PDB entry 5JS9 | X-ray diffraction, 6.92 A resolution (low resolution: residue-level contacts below are approximate; hydrogen-bond / salt-bridge calls are withheld) | chains E and F of the 6 polymer chains in the assembly

# Chain E
Name: broadly neutralizing antibody 8ANC195 heavy chain
From: Homo sapiens
Notes: antibody fragment or engineered binder
Sequence (238 residues; row label = number of the first residue in the row):
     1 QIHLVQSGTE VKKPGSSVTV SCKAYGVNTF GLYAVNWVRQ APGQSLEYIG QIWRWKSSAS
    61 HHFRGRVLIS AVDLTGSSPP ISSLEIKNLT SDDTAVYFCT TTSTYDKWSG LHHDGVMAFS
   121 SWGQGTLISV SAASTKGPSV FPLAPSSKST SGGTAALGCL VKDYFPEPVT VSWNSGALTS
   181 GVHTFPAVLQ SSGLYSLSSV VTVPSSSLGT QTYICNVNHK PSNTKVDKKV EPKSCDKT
Unresolved in the structure: 148-152, 206-209, 234-238
Disulfides: Cys22-Cys99, Cys159-Cys215

# Chain F
Name: broadly neutralizing antibody 8ANC195 light chain
From: Homo sapiens
Notes: antibody fragment or engineered binder
Sequence (215 residues; each row starts with the number of its first residue):
     1 DIQMTQSPST LSASIGDTVR ISCRASQSIT
   30A G
    31 NWVAWYQQRP GKAPRLLIYR GAALLGGVPS RFSGSAAGTD FTLTIGNLQA EDFGTFYCQQ
    91 YDTYPGTFGQ GTKVEVKRTV AAPSVFIFPP SDEQLKSGTA SVVCLLNNFY PREAKVQWKV
   151 DNALQSGNSQ ESVTEQDSKD STYSLSSTLT LSKADYEKHK VYACEVTHQG LSSPVTKSFN
   211 RGEC
Unresolved in the structure: 212-214
Disulfides: Cys23-Cys88, Cys134-Cys194

# Interface between chain E and chain F
Contacting residue pairs (74):
  Gln40(E) - Gln38(F)
  Gln40(E) - Tyr87(F)
  Gln44(E) - Tyr87(F)
  Ser45(E) - Tyr87(F)
  Ser45(E) - Phe98(F)
  Ser45(E) - Gly99(F)
  Leu46(E) - Phe98(F)
  Tyr48(E) - Pro95(F)
  Tyr48(E) - Gly96(F)
  Ser58(E) - Tyr94(F)
  Ala59(E) - Tyr94(F)
  Ser60(E) - Tyr94(F)
  Ser60(E) - Pro95(F)
  His61(E) - Asp1(F)
  His61(E) - Pro95(F)
  Phe98(E) - Ala43(F)
  Phe98(E) - Pro44(F)
  Gly110(E) - Tyr49(F)
  Gly110(E) - Arg50(F)
  Gly110(E) - Tyr91(F)
  Leu111(E) - Tyr49(F)
  His113(E) - Trp32(F)
  His113(E) - Tyr91(F)
  His113(E) - Asp92(F)
  Val116(E) - Tyr91(F)
  Val116(E) - Thr93(F)
  Val116(E) - Tyr94(F)
  Val116(E) - Gly96(F)
  Met117(E) - Gln89(F)
  Met117(E) - Tyr91(F)
  Ala118(E) - Tyr36(F)
  Ala118(E) - Gln89(F)
  Ala118(E) - Tyr91(F)
  Phe119(E) - Tyr36(F)
  Phe119(E) - Leu46(F)
  Phe119(E) - Gln89(F)
  Phe119(E) - Phe98(F)
  Ser120(E) - Leu46(F)
  Trp122(E) - Tyr36(F)
  Trp122(E) - Pro44(F)
  Gly123(E) - Ala43(F)
  Phe141(E) - Ser121(F)
  Phe141(E) - Glu123(F)
  Phe141(E) - Gln124(F)
  Pro142(E) - Ser121(F)
  Pro142(E) - Glu123(F)
  Leu143(E) - Phe118(F)
  Ala144(E) - Phe118(F)
  Gly153(E) - Phe116(F)
  Thr154(E) - Phe116(F)
  Ala156(E) - Phe116(F)
  Ala156(E) - Phe118(F)
  Leu157(E) - Phe118(F)
  Lys162(E) - Ser131(F)
  His183(E) - Asn138(F)
  His183(E) - Ser174(F)
  Phe185(E) - Leu135(F)
  Phe185(E) - Ser162(F)
  Phe185(E) - Thr164(F)
  Phe185(E) - Ser174(F)
  Phe185(E) - Leu175(F)
  Phe185(E) - Ser176(F)
  Pro186(E) - Ser162(F)
  Pro186(E) - Val163(F)
  Val188(E) - Gln160(F)
  Val188(E) - Glu161(F)
  Val188(E) - Ser162(F)
  Leu189(E) - Gln160(F)
  Gln190(E) - Gln160(F)
  Ser191(E) - Gln160(F)
  Val200(E) - Leu135(F)
  Thr202(E) - Asn137(F)
  Lys228(E) - Glu123(F)
  Lys233(E) - Asp122(F)
Interface residues without a listed pair, chain E (49 interface residues in all): Val38, Glu47, His62, His112, Pro145, Ala155, Gly158, Leu160, Thr184
Interface residues without a listed pair, chain F (45 interface residues in all): Ala34, Gln100, Pro119, Pro120, Val133, Leu136, Asp167, Thr180

# Overview
The interface between chain E and chain F involves 49 residues on one side and 45 on the other.
Chain E is broadly neutralizing antibody 8ANC195 heavy chain and chain F is broadly neutralizing antibody
8ANC195 light chain, both from Homo sapiens; the structure, Uncleaved prefusion optimized gp140 trimer with an
engineered 8-residue HR1 turn bound to broadly neutralizing antibodies ..., was determined by X-ray
diffraction, deposited together with 5JSA.
